Entry 8R5G (electron microscopy, 4.28 A resolution (low resolution: residue-level contacts below are approximate; hydrogen-bond / salt-bridge calls are withheld)); this record covers chains A and Y of the 12 polymer chains in the assembly.

Chain A:
Name: Capsid protein
From: Staphylococcus phage 812
UniProtKB: A1YTN7 (A1YTN7_9CAUD); residues 1-292 here = UniProt positions 1-292
Sequence (292 residues; each row starts with the number of its first residue):
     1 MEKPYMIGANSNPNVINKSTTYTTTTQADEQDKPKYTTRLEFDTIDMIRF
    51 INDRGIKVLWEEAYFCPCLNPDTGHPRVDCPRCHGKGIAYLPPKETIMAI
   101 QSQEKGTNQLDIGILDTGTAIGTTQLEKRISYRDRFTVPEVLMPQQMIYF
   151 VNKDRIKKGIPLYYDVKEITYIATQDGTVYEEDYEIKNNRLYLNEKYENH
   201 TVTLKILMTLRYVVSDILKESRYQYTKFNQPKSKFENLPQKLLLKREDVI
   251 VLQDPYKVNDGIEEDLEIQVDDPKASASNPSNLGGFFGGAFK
Not modelled in the structure: 1, 270-292
Metal / ion sites: Zn2+: Cys66, Cys68, Cys80, Cys83

Chain Y:
Name: Putative neck protein
From: Staphylococcus phage 812
UniProtKB: A1YTN6 (A1YTN6_9CAUD); numbering as in UniProt (aligned over 1-302)
Sequence (302 residues; each row starts with the number of its first residue):
     1 MVNSMFGGDLDPYEKSLNYEYPYHPSGNPKHIDVSEIDNLTLADYGWSPD
    51 AVKAYMFGIVVQNPDTGQPMGDEFYNHILERAVGKAERALDISILPDTQH
   101 EMRDYHETEFNSYMFVHAYRKPILQVENLQLQFNGRPIYKYPANWWKVEH
   151 LAGHVQLFPTALMQTGQSMSYDAVFNGYPQLAGVYPPSGATFAPQMIRLE
   201 YVSGMLPRKKAGRNKPWEMPPELEQLVIKYALKEIYQVWGNLIIGAGIAN
   251 KTLEVDGITETIGTTQSAMYGGASAQILQINEDIKELLDGLRAYFGYNMI
   301 GL
Not modelled in the structure: 1-15, 162-189

Interface between chain A and chain Y:
Residue-residue contacts - 11 pairs, chain A then chain Y:
  Asp46(A) - Lys251(Y)
  Arg49(A) - Glu260(Y)
  Phe50(A) - Val255(Y)
  Phe50(A) - Ile258(Y)
  Phe50(A) - Glu260(Y)
  Asp53(A) - Glu260(Y)
  Gln101(A) - Asp256(Y)
  Gln101(A) - Ile258(Y)
  Thr123(A) - Asp256(Y)
  Arg222(A) - Asp256(Y)
  Lys241(A) - Asp256(Y)
Interface residues without a listed pair, chain A (9 interface residues in all): Arg54
Interface residues without a listed pair, chain Y (8 interface residues in all): Leu253, Gly257, Thr259

Overview:
9 residues of chain A and 8 residues of chain Y are in contact. Cys66(A), Cys68(A), Cys80(A) and Cys83(A)
coordinate Zn2+.
Chain A is Capsid protein and chain Y is Putative neck protein, both from Staphylococcus phage 812; the
structure, Neck-tail junction of phage 812 virion (C6), was determined by electron microscopy (same
publication as 8Q01, 8Q1I, 8Q7D, 8QEK, 8QEM, 8QJE, 8QKH and 8R69).
